PDB entry 7UIL | electron microscopy, 4.30 A resolution (low resolution: residue-level contacts below are approximate; hydrogen-bond / salt-bridge calls are withheld) | chains b and o of the 13 polymer chains in the assembly

== Chain b ==
Protein: Mediator of RNA polymerase II transcription subunit 2
Source organism: Saccharomyces cerevisiae
UniProt: Q12124 (MED2_YEAST); numbering as in UniProt (aligned over 1-431)
Amino-acid sequence (431 residues; row label = number of the first residue in the row):
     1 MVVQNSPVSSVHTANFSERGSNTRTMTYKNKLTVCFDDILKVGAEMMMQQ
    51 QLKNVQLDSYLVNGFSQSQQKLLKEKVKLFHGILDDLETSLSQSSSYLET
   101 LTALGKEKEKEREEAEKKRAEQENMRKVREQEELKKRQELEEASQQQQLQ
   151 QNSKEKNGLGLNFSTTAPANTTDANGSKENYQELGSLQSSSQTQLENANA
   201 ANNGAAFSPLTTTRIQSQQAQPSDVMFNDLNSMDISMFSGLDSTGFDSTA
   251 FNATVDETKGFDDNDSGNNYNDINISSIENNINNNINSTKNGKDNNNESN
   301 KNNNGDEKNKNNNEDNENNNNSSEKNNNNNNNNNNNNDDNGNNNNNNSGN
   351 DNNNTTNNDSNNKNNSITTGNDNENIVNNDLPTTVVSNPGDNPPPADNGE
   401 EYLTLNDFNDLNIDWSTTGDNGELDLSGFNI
Not modelled in the structure: 1-27, 52-63, 105-431
Curated features (UniProtKB/Swiss-Prot):
  - modified residue (Phosphoserine): Ser6, Ser208
  - mutagenesis: Ser208 (S208A: Reduces expression of several genes from the endogenous 2-micron plasmid and augments expression of numerous iron-response genes)

== Chain o ==
Protein: Mediator of RNA polymerase II transcription subunit 15
Source organism: Saccharomyces cerevisiae
UniProt: P19659 (MED15_YEAST); numbering as in UniProt (aligned over 1-1081)
Amino-acid sequence (1081 residues; row label = number of the first residue in the row):
     1 MSAAPVQDKDTLSNAERAKNVNGLLQVLMDINTLNGGSSDTADKIRIHAK
    51 NFEAALFAKSSSKKEYMDSMNEKVAVMRNTYNTRKNAVTAAAANNNIKPV
   101 EQHHINNLKNSGNSANNMNVNMNLNPQMFLNQQAQARQQVAQQLRNQQQQ
   151 QQQQQQQQRRQLTPQQQQLVNQMKVAPIPKQLLQRIPNIPPNINTWQQVT
   201 ALAQQKLLTPQDMEAAKEVYKIHQQLLFKARLQQQQAQAQAQANNNNNGL
   251 PQNGNINNNINIPQQQQMQPPNSSANNNPLQQQSSQNTVPNVLNQINQIF
   301 SPEEQRSLLQEAIETCKNFEKTQLGSTMTEPVKQSFIRKYINQKALRKIQ
   351 ALRDVKNNNNANNNGSNLQRAQNVPMNIIQQQQQQNTNNNDTIATSATPN
   401 AAAFSQQQNASSKLYQMQQQQQAQAQAQAQAQAQAQAQAQAQAAQAAQAQ
   451 AQAQAQAQAQAQAQAQAQAQAQAQAQAQAQAHAQHQPSQQPQQAQQQPNP
   501 LHGLTPTAKDVEVIKQLSLDASKTNLRLTDVTNSLSNEEKEKIKMKLKQG
   551 QKLFVQVSNFAPQVYIITKNENFLKEVFQLRIFVKEILEKCAEGIFVVKL
   601 DTVDRLIIKYQKYWESMRIQILRRQAILRQQQQMANNNGNPGTTSTGNNN
   651 NIATQQNMQQSLQQMQHLQQLKMQQQQQQQQQQQQQQQQQQQQQQQHIYP
   701 SSTPGVANYSAMANAPGNNIPYMNHKNTSSMDFLNSMENTPKVPVSAAAT
   751 PSLNKTINGKVNGRTKSNTIPVTSIPSTNKKLSISNAASQQPTPRSASNT
   801 AKSTPNTNPSPLKTQTKNGTPNPNNMKTVQSPMGAQPSYNSAIIENAFRK
   851 EELLLKDLEIRKLEISSRFKHRQEIFKDSPMDLFMSTLGDCLGIKDEEML
   901 TSCTIPKAVVDHINGSGKRKPTKAAQRARDQDSIDISIKDNKLVMKSKFN
   951 KSNRSYSIALSNVAAIFKGIGGNFKDLSTLVHSSSPSTSSNMDVGNPRKR
  1001 KASVLEISPQDSIASVLSPDSNIMSDSKKIKVDSPDDPFMTKSGATTSEK
  1051 QEVTNEAPFLTSGTSSEQFNVWDWNNWTSAT
Not modelled in the structure: 1-847, 959-1081
Curated features (UniProtKB/Swiss-Prot):
  - region: Leu25 to Ala49 (Interaction with GCN4)
  - modified residue: Ser2 (N-acetylserine), Ser335 (Phosphoserine), Ser736 (Phosphoserine), Ser752 (Phosphoserine), Ser783 (Phosphoserine), Ser785 (Phosphoserine), Ser789 (Phosphoserine), Thr793 (Phosphothreonine), Ser831 (Phosphoserine), Ser1003 (Phosphoserine), Ser1008 (Phosphoserine), Ser1018 (Phosphoserine), Ser1034 (Phosphoserine)
  - mutagenesis: Met29 to Asp43 (Decreases the interaction between the mediator complex and GCN4. Decreases transcription of GCN4-dependent targets. Sensitive to amino acid starvation), Met29 to Ser39 (Decreases the interaction between the mediator complex and GCN4. Decreases transcription of GCN4-dependent targets. Sensitive to amino acid starvation), Trp196 to Val199 (Decreases transcription of GCN4-dependent targets. Decreases recruitment of the mediator complex to the upstream activating sequence (UAS) of amino-acid starvation responsive genes ...)

== Chain b / chain o interface ==
Pairs across the interface - 9 pairs, chain b then chain o:
  Asp37(b) - Pro880(o)
  Leu40(b) - Phe884(o)
  Lys41(b) - Pro880(o)
  Met47(b) - Phe884(o)
  Met48(b) - Phe869(o)
  Gln50(b) - Cys891(o)
  Gln50(b) - Ile958(o)
  Gln51(b) - Ile865(o)
  Gln51(b) - Thr887(o)
Other interface residues (no listed pair), chain o (8 interface residues in all): Arg872

== In short ==
The interface between chain b and chain o involves 7 residues on one side and 8 on the other. UniProt lists
one mutagenesis site on chain b; 15 mutagenesis sites on chain o.
Chain b is Mediator of RNA polymerase II transcription subunit 2 and chain o is Mediator of RNA polymerase II
transcription subunit 15, both from Saccharomyces cerevisiae; the structure, Mediator-PIC Early (Tail A/B
Dimer), was determined by electron microscopy, deposited together with 7UI9, 7UIC, 7UIF, 7UIG, 7UIK and 7UIO.
